5LG3 - chains B and C of the 10 polymer chains in the assembly; structure by X-ray diffraction, 3.57 A resolution.

Chain B (and C):
Protein: Gamma-aminobutyric-acid receptor subunit beta-1
From: Dickeya dadantii (strain 3937)
Notes: chain C of this document is another copy of the same molecule, construct and numbering; everything in this record applies to it too
UniProt: E0SJQ4 (E0SJQ4_DICD3); residues 11-317 here correspond to UniProt positions 32-338 (UniProt number = residue number + 21)
Chain sequence (307 residues; numbered 11 to 317; the number before each row is that of its first residue):
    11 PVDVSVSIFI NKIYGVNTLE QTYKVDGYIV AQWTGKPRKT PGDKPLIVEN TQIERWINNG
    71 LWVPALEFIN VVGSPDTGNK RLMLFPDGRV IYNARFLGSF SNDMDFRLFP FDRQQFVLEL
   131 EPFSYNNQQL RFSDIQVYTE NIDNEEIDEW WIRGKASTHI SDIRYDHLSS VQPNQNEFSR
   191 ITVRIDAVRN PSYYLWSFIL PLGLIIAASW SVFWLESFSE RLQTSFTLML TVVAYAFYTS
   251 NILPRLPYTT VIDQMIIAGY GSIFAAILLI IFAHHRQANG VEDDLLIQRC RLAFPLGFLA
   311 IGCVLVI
From the paper describing this entry:
  - binding site for Chlorpromazine: Ile-20, Asn-21, Ile-23, Phe-126, Val-147, Thr-149, Glu-150, Glu-155, Asp-158, Trp-160, Ile-162
  - mutagenesis - I20C, E150C (34.0% +/- 10.0), D158C (52.0% +/- 6.9), W160C (55.0% +/- 6.2): decreased signaling
  - mutagenesis - F126C, T149C: increased signaling
  - mutagenesis - W160C: decreased expression
  - mutagenesis - I162C: decreased signaling in response to MTS-PZ
  - mutagenesis - T149C, E155C: unchanged signaling in response to MTS-PZ

Interface between chain B and chain C:
Contacting residue pairs (101):
  Lys-22(B) with Glu-30(C), hydrogen bond (side chain-backbone); Ser-111(C)
  Tyr-24(B) with Glu-30(C); Val-82(C)
  Asp-36(B) with Val-81(C); Gly-83(C)
  Tyr-38(B) with Glu-77(C), hydrogen bond; Phe-133(C), hydrophobic
  Gln-42(B) with Val-181(C)
  Pro-55(B) with Gln-182(C)
  Ile-57(B) with Ser-134(C); Tyr-135(C)
  Glu-59(B) with Val-73(C); Pro-74(C); Ala-75(C), hydrogen bond (side chain-backbone); Ser-134(C), hydrogen bond; Tyr-135(C)
  Asn-60(B) with Ala-75(C)
  Thr-61(B) with Glu-64(C), hydrogen bond
  Gln-62(B) with Glu-64(C), hydrogen bond; Ile-67(C); Asn-68(C), hydrogen bond
  Arg-65(B) with Asn-68(C), hydrogen bond (side chain-backbone)
  Asp-86(B) with Gly-83(C); Ser-84(C), hydrogen bond
  Thr-87(B) with Ser-84(C)
  Gly-88(B) with Ser-84(C)
  Asn-89(B) with Ala-75(C); Glu-77(C); Phe-133(C)
  Lys-90(B) with Phe-133(C)
  Arg-91(B) with Phe-133(C); Ser-134(C)
  Met-93(B) with Gln-182(C)
  Arg-99(B) with Val-181(C), hydrogen bond (side chain-backbone)
  Ile-101(B) with Val-181(C), hydrophobic
  Asn-103(B) with Phe-133(C)
  Arg-105(B) with Glu-77(C), salt bridge; Phe-78(C), hydrogen bond (side chain-backbone); Ile-79(C), hydrogen bond (side chain-backbone); Val-81(C), hydrogen bond (side chain-backbone)
  Leu-107(B) with Val-82(C), hydrophobic; Gly-83(C)
  Gln-146(B) with His-177(C), hydrogen bond
  Glu-156(B) with Tyr-258(C)
  Ile-157(B) with Gln-31(C); Asp-115(C); Arg-117(C); Tyr-258(C)
  Glu-159(B) with Leu-29(C); Pro-257(C)
  Tyr-203(B) with Pro-257(C); Tyr-258(C); Thr-259(C); Asp-263(C)
  Trp-206(B) with Thr-259(C); Gln-264(C); Ile-267(C)
  Ser-207(B) with Ile-267(C)
  Pro-211(B) with Tyr-270(C), hydrophobic
  Leu-214(B) with Met-239(C); Tyr-270(C); Phe-274(C)
  Ile-215(B) with Met-239(C), hydrophobic; Val-243(C), hydrophobic
  Ala-217(B) with Phe-274(C), hydrophobic
  Ala-218(B) with Phe-236(C); Phe-274(C); Ile-277(C), hydrophobic
  Ser-221(B) with Leu-232(C); Phe-236(C); Ile-277(C); Ile-281(C)
  Trp-224(B) with Phe-228(C); Ile-281(C), hydrophobic; His-285(C)
  Leu-225(B) with Leu-232(C), hydrophobic; Gln-233(C)
  Glu-226(B) with His-284(C), salt bridge
  Glu-230(B) with Ser-229(C), hydrogen bond; Gln-233(C)
  Thr-234(B) with Gln-233(C), hydrogen bond; Phe-236(C)
  Thr-237(B) with Phe-236(C)
  Leu-238(B) with Phe-236(C), hydrophobic
  Leu-240(B) with Leu-240(C), hydrophobic
  Thr-241(B) with Leu-240(C)
  Ala-244(B) with Leu-240(C), hydrophobic; Val-243(C), hydrophobic
  Tyr-245(B) with Val-243(C); Tyr-270(C)
  Phe-247(B) with Phe-247(C), hydrophobic
  Tyr-248(B) with Ala-246(C); Phe-247(C), hydrophobic; Ser-250(C)
  Asn-251(B) with Phe-247(C); Asn-251(C), hydrogen bond
  Ile-252(B) with Ser-250(C); Asn-251(C); Arg-255(C)
  Arg-301(B) with His-285(C), hydrogen bond
Also at the interface, not in a pair above, chain B (62 interface residues in all): Phe-19, Asn-21, Phe-95, Ala-104, Asp-158, Asn-200, Ser-202, Leu-210, Val-222
Also at the interface, not in a pair above, chain C (54 interface residues in all): Asn-80, Met-114, Thr-237, Leu-256

In short:
Chain B and chain C form an interface of 62 and 54 residues respectively; the contacts include 18 hydrogen
bonds and 2 salt bridges. Among the polar pairs are Arg-105(B)/Glu-77(C), Glu-226(B)/His-284(C) and
Lys-22(B)/Glu-30(C). From the paper: a binding site for Chlorpromazine at Ile-20(B), Asn-21(B) and Ile-23(B)
among others; I20C, E150C and D158C of chain B, among others, reduce signaling; 8 substitutions were tested in
all.
Chain B and chain C are both Gamma-aminobutyric-acid receptor subunit beta-1 (Dickeya dadantii (strain 3937));
the structure, X-ray structure of a pentameric ligand gated ion channel from Erwinia chrysanthemi (ELIC) in
complex with ..., was determined by X-ray diffraction together with 5LID from the same study.
